PDB entry 8EUJ | electron microscopy, 3.36 A resolution | chains D and J of the 10 polymer chains in the assembly

Chain D:
Protein: Histone H2B 1.1
UniProt: A0A1B8Y854 (A0A1B8Y854_XENTR); residues 2-123 here correspond to UniProt positions 5-126 (UniProt number = residue number + 3)
Chain sequence (123 residues; numbered 1 to 123; the number before each row is that of its first residue):
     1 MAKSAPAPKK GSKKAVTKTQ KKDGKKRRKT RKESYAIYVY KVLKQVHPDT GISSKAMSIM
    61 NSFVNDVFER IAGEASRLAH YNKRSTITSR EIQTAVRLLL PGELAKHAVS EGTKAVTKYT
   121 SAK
Disordered / not traced: 1-30, 123
Sequence notes: initiating methionine (1)

Chain J:
Molecule: 227-nt DNA strand
Sequence (227 nucleotides; each row starts with the number of its first residue; numbers below 1 keep their minus sign (DT-153 is residue -153)):
  -153 TCGGTACCCG GGGATCCTCT AGAGTGGGAG CTCGGAACAC TATCCGACTG GCACCGGCAA
   -93 GGTCGCTGTT CAATACATGC ACAGGATGTA TATATCTGAC ACGTGCCTGG AGACTAGGGA
   -33 GTAATCCCCT TGGCGGTTAA AACGCGGGGG ACAGCGCGTA CGTGCGTTTA AGCGGTGCTA
    27 GAGCTGTCTA CGACCAATTG AGCGGCCTCG GCACCGGGAT TCTCCAG
Disordered / not traced: -153 to -73, 73

How chain D and chain J interact:
Contacting residue pairs (10; chain D residue first):
  Tyr40(D) - DA-53(J)  hydrogen bond to the phosphate
  Gly51(D) - DA-53(J)  phosphate contact
  Ile52(D) - DA-53(J)  hydrogen bond to the phosphate
  Ser53(D) - DC-54(J)  phosphate contact
  Ser54(D) - DC-54(J)  hydrogen bond to the phosphate
  Arg84(D) - DA-34(J)  phosphate contact
  Ser85(D) - DG-35(J)  phosphate contact
  Ser85(D) - DA-34(J)  hydrogen bond to the phosphate
  Thr86(D) - DG-35(J)  hydrogen bond to the phosphate
  Thr86(D) - DA-34(J)  hydrogen bond to the phosphate
Other interface residues (no listed pair), chain D (11 interface residues in all): Arg31, Lys55, Lys83
Other interface residues (no listed pair), chain J (8 interface residues in all): DA-55, DC-52, DG-33, DC30

In short:
The interface between chain D and chain J involves 11 residues on one side and 8 on the other; the contacts
include 6 hydrogen bonds. Polar pairs include Tyr40(D)-DA-53(J), Ile52(D)-DA-53(J) and Ser54(D)-DC-54(J).
Here chain D is Histone H2B 1.1 and chain J is a 227-nt DNA strand. Entry 8EUJ (Class2 of the INO80-Nucleosome
complex) was determined by electron microscopy, deposited together with 8ETS, 8ETT, 8ETU, 8ETV, 8ETW, 8EU9,
8EUE and 8EUF.
